Entry 9GEV (electron microscopy, 3.47 A resolution); this record covers chains K and M of the 20 polymer chains in the assembly.

== Chain K ==
Molecule: Nucleosomal DNA Strand 1
Sequence (152 nucleotides; each row starts with the number of its first residue; numbers below 1 keep their minus sign (DC-70 is residue -70)):
   -70 CAATATCCCGAGTACATGCACAGGATGTATATATCTGACACGTGCCTGGA
   -20 GACTAGGGAGTAATCCCCTTGGCGGTTAAAACGCGGGGGACAGCGCGTAC
    30 GTGCGTTTAAGCGGTGCTAGAGCTGTCTACGACCAATTGAGCGGCCTCGG
    80 CA
Unresolved in the structure: -70 to -60, 76-81

== Chain M ==
Protein: Histone H3.1
From: Homo sapiens
UniProt: P68431 (H31_HUMAN); residues 0-135 here correspond to UniProt positions 1-136 (UniProt number = residue number + 1)
Amino-acid sequence (136 residues; row label = number of the first residue in the row; numbering starts at 0):
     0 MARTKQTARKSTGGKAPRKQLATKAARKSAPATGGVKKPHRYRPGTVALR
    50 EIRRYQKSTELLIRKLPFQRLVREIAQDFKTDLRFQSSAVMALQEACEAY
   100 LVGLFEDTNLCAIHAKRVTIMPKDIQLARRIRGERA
Unresolved in the structure: 0-41, 135
UniProt features mapped onto this chain:
  - modified residue: Arg2 (Asymmetric dimethylarginine), Thr3 (Phosphothreonine), Lys4 (Allysine), Gln5 (5-glutamyl dopamine), Thr6 (Phosphothreonine), Arg8 (Citrulline), Lys9 (N6,N6,N6-trimethyllysine), Ser10 (ADP-ribosylserine), Thr11 (Phosphothreonine), Lys14 (N6-(2-hydroxyisobutyryl)lysine), Arg17 (Asymmetric dimethylarginine), Lys18 (N6-(2-hydroxyisobutyryl)lysine), Lys23 (N6-(2-hydroxyisobutyryl)lysine), Arg26 (Citrulline), Lys27 (N6,N6,N6-trimethyllysine), Ser28 (ADP-ribosylserine), Lys36 (N6,N6,N6-trimethyllysine), Lys37 (N6-methyllysine), Tyr41 (Phosphotyrosine), Lys56 (N6,N6,N6-trimethyllysine) and 8 more in UniProt
  - lipidation: Lys18 (N6-decanoyllysine)

== Interface between chain K and chain M ==
Pairs across the interface (21):
  DT-24(K) with Arg83(M), hydrogen bond to the base; Phe84(M), sugar contact; Gln85(M), hydrogen bond to the phosphate; Ser86(M), hydrogen bond to the phosphate
  DG-23(K) with Arg72(M), salt bridge to the phosphate; Arg83(M), phosphate contact; Phe84(M), hydrogen bond to the phosphate
  DG-14(K) with Arg63(M), phosphate contact
  DG-13(K) with Arg63(M), phosphate contact
  DC-6(K) with Arg42(M), phosphate contact; Pro43(M), phosphate contact
  DC-5(K) with Arg42(M), hydrogen bond to the phosphate; Pro43(M), phosphate contact
  DC-4(K) with Val117(M), phosphate contact; Thr118(M), hydrogen bond to the phosphate
  DC-3(K) with Arg116(M), phosphate contact; Val117(M), hydrogen bond to the phosphate; Thr118(M), hydrogen bond to the phosphate; Met120(M), phosphate contact
  DT-2(K) with Arg116(M), phosphate contact; Met120(M), phosphate contact
Also at the interface, not in a pair above, chain K (10 interface residues in all): DC-25
Also at the interface, not in a pair above, chain M (14 interface residues in all): Leu82, Lys115

== In short ==
Chain K and chain M form an interface of 10 and 14 residues respectively; the contacts include 8 hydrogen
bonds and 1 salt bridge. Polar pairs include DT-24(K)-Arg83(M), DT-24(K)-Gln85(M) and DT-24(K)-Ser86(M).
Chain K is Nucleosomal DNA Strand 1 and chain M is Histone H3.1 (Homo sapiens); the structure, CryoEM
structure of the human INO80 core-nucleosome complex state N-6, was determined by electron microscopy.
